Entry 7D8O (X-ray diffraction, 2.10 A resolution); this record covers chains A and B of the 6 polymer chains in the assembly.

# Chain A
Protein: Type III toxin-antitoxin system ToxN/AbiQ family toxin
From: Escherichia coli
Chain sequence (187 residues; numbered -11 to 175; the number before each row is that of its first residue; numbers below 1 keep their minus sign (Met-11 is residue -11)):
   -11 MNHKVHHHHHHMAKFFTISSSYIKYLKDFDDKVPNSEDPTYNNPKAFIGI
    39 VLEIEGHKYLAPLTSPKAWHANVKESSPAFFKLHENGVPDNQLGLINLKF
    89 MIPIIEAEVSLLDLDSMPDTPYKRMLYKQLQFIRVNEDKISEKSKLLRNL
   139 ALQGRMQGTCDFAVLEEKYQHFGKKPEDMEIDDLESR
Unresolved in the structure: -11 to -1, 163-175
Reported in the primary citation:
  - catalytic residues: Lys33, Thr52, Ser53, Lys55
  - binding site for Antitoxin RNA (chain B): Trp57, Ser65, Lys87, Phe88
  - binding site for Antitoxin RNA: Glu73, Asn79, Tyr110, Tyr115, Lys116, Gln117, Arg122
  - mutagenesis - K33A, T52V, K55A, W57F, N79L, Q117A: increased growth

# Chain B
Molecule: Antitoxin RNA
From: Escherichia coli
Sequence (37 nucleotides; each row starts with the number of its first residue; numbers below 1 keep their minus sign (A-3 is residue -3)):
    -3 AUUUAGGUGAUUUGCUACCUUUAAGUGCAGCUAGAAA
Reported in the primary citation:
  - contacts within the chain: U12-U22, G21-U22

# Chain A / chain B interface
Pairs across the interface (38; chain A residue first):
  Lys15(A) - A-3(B)  base contact
  Asp19(A) - A-3(B)  hydrogen bond to the base
  Lys20(A) - A-3(B)  base contact
  Lys20(A) - U-2(B)  hydrogen bond to the base
  Val21(A) - A-3(B)  hydrogen bond to the base
  Pro22(A) - A-3(B)  base contact
  Pro22(A) - U-2(B)  base contact
  Asn23(A) - A-3(B)  hydrogen bond to the base
  Lys33(A) - A-3(B)  hydrogen bond to the phosphate
  Thr52(A) - A-3(B)  phosphate contact
  Lys55(A) - A-3(B)  phosphate contact
  Lys55(A) - U-2(B)  phosphate contact
  Trp57(A) - U-2(B)  hydrogen bond to the phosphate
  Trp57(A) - U-1(B)  sugar contact
  Asn60(A) - U0(B)  base contact
  Lys62(A) - U0(B)  base contact
  Lys62(A) - U12(B)  phosphate contact
  Glu63(A) - U12(B)  hydrogen bond to the phosphate
  Glu63(A) - A13(B)  phosphate contact
  Ser64(A) - A1(B)  hydrogen bond to the base
  Ser64(A) - C14(B)  base contact
  Ser65(A) - A1(B)  hydrogen bond to the phosphate
  Pro66(A) - A1(B)  base contact
  Ala67(A) - A1(B)  phosphate contact
  Phe68(A) - U0(B)  sugar contact
  Phe68(A) - A1(B)  phosphate contact
  Lys87(A) - U-1(B)  salt bridge to the phosphate
  Phe88(A) - U-2(B)  stacking on the base
  Phe88(A) - U-1(B)  phosphate contact
  Leu134(A) - U16(B)  sugar contact
  Asn137(A) - U16(B)  sugar contact
  Leu138(A) - A1(B)  base contact
  Leu138(A) - U16(B)  base contact
  Arg143(A) - A1(B)  hydrogen bond to the sugar
  Arg143(A) - U17(B)  base contact
  Met144(A) - A1(B)  base contact
  Gln145(A) - U0(B)  sugar contact
  Gln145(A) - A1(B)  phosphate contact
Interface residues without a listed pair, chain A (30 interface residues in all): Val61, Asn85, Lys127, Gln141
Interface residues without a listed pair, chain B (13 interface residues in all): G2, C11, C15
The authors on this interface:
  - interface residues, chain B: A-3(B), U-2(B), A1(B)

# Summary
30 residues of chain A and 13 residues of chain B are in contact, with 10 hydrogen bonds, 1 salt bridge and 1
aromatic stacking contact. Among the polar pairs are Asp19(A)-A-3(B), Lys20(A)-U-2(B) and Val21(A)-A-3(B). The
paper reports catalytic residues Lys33(A), Thr52(A) and Ser53(A) among others; K33A, T52V and K55A of chain A,
among others, increase growth; 6 substitutions were tested in all.
Here chain A is Type III toxin-antitoxin system ToxN/AbiQ family toxin and chain B is Antitoxin RNA, both from
Escherichia coli. Entry 7D8O (Crystal structure of E. coli ToxIN type III toxin-antitoxin complex) was
determined by X-ray diffraction.
